9FAW - chains D and C of the 10 polymer chains in the assembly; structure by electron microscopy, 2.90 A resolution.

# Chain D
Name: Gamma-aminobutyric acid receptor subunit beta-3
Source organism: Homo sapiens
UniProtKB: P28472 (GBRB3_HUMAN); residues 5-447 here correspond to UniProt positions 30-472 (UniProt number = residue number + 25)
Amino-acid sequence (443 residues; row label = number of the first residue in the row):
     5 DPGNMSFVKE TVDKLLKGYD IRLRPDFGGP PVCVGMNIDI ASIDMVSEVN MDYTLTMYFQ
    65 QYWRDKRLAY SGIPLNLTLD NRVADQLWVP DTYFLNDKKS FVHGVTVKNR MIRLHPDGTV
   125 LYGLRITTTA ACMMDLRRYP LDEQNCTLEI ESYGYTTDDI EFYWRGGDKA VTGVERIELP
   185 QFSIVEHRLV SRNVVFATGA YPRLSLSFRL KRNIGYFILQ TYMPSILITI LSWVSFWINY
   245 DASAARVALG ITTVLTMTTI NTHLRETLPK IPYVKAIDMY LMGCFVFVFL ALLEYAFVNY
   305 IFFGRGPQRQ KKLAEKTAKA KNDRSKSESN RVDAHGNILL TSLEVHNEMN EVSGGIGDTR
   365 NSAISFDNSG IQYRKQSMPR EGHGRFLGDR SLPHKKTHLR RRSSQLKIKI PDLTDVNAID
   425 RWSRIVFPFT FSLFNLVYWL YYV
Disordered / not traced: 5-7, 310-418
Disulfide bonds: C136-C150
Glycans and other covalent adducts: N-acetylglucosamine (NAG) linked to N80; glycan linked to N149
UniProt features mapped onto this chain:
  - binding site (benzamidine): D95 to Y97, E155 to Y157, F200
  - binding site (4-aminobutanoate): Y97, E155, Y157, T202
  - binding site (histamine): Y97, S156, Y157, T202
  - glycosylation (N-linked (GlcNAc...) asparagine): N8, N80, N149

# Chain C
Name: Isoform 2 of Gamma-aminobutyric acid receptor subunit gamma-2
Source organism: Homo sapiens
UniProtKB: P18507 (GBRG2_HUMAN); residues 21-428 here correspond to UniProt positions 60-467 (UniProt number = residue number + 39)
Amino-acid sequence (409 residues; numbered 21 to 429; the number before each row is that of its first residue):
    21 KVPEGDVTVI LNNLLEGYDN KLRPDIGVKP TLIHTDMYVN SIGPVNAINM EYTIDIFFAQ
    81 TWYDRRLKFN STIKVLRLNS NMVGKIWIPD TFFRNSKKAD AHWITTPNRM LRIWNDGRVL
   141 YTLRLTIDAE CQLQLHNFPM DEHSCPLEFS SYGYPREEIV YQWKRSSVEV GDTRSWRLYQ
   201 FSFVGLRNTT EVVKTTSGDY VVMSVYFDLS RRMGYFTIQT YIPCTLIVVL SWVSFWINKD
   261 AVPARTSLGI TTVLTMTTLS TIARKSLPKV SYVTAMDLFV SVCFIFVFSA LVEYGTLHYF
   321 VSNRKPSKDK DKKKKNPAPT IDIRPRSATI QMNNATHLQE RDEEYGYECL DGKDCASFFC
   381 CFEDCRTGAW RHGRIHIRIA KMDSYARIFF PTAFCLFNLV YWVSYLYLG
Disordered / not traced: 326-368, 386-395
Differences from the reference sequence: expression tag (429)
Modified positions: C380 (S-palmitoyl-L-cysteine; P1L); C381 (S-palmitoyl-L-cysteine; P1L); C385 (S-palmitoyl-L-cysteine; P1L)
Disulfide bonds: C151-C165
Small-molecule neighbours: phosphatidylglycerol (PGW; (1R)-2-{[(S)-{[(2S)-2,3-dihydroxypropyl]oxy}(hydroxy)phosphoryl]oxy}-1-[(hexadecanoyloxy)methyl]ethyl (9Z)-octadec-9-enoate): S280, S291, Y292, V293, L298, S301, F304, I305
UniProt features mapped onto this chain:
  - glycosylation (N-linked (GlcNAc...) asparagine): N90, N208

# Chain D / chain C interface
Contacting residue pairs - 84 pairs, chain D then chain C:
  D24(D) - E24(C)
  D24(D) - T28(C)  hydrogen bond
  I25(D) - N99(C)
  R26(D) - T28(C)
  R26(D) - N99(C)
  R26(D) - M102(C)
  L27(D) - E24(C)
  L27(D) - V27(C)  hydrophobic
  L27(D) - T28(C)
  L27(D) - L31(C)  hydrophobic
  F31(D) - V27(C)  hydrophobic
  G32(D) - K21(C)
  M55(D) - Y199(C)  hydrophobic
  R71(D) - E24(C)  salt bridge
  V93(D) - T126(C)
  P94(D) - T125(C)
  P94(D) - T126(C)
  D95(D) - R97(C)  salt bridge
  D95(D) - T126(C)
  T96(D) - I124(C)
  T96(D) - T125(C)  hydrogen bond (backbone-side chain)
  Y97(D) - F77(C)
  Y97(D) - I124(C)
  Y97(D) - N128(C)
  Y97(D) - R144(C)
  F98(D) - I124(C)  hydrophobic
  F98(D) - R144(C)  hydrogen bond (backbone-side chain)
  L99(D) - N60(C)
  L99(D) - F77(C)  hydrophobic
  L99(D) - R144(C)  hydrogen bond (backbone-side chain)
  N100(D) - R197(C)
  D101(D) - R144(C)  salt bridge
  K102(D) - H122(C)
  S104(D) - I124(C)
  V106(D) - I124(C)  hydrophobic
  I130(D) - I124(C)  hydrophobic
  A135(D) - R197(C)
  M137(D) - W196(C)
  M137(D) - R197(C)
  Y157(D) - F77(C)  hydrophobic
  Y157(D) - N128(C)
  Y157(D) - R129(C)
  Y157(D) - M130(C)
  Y157(D) - T142(C)
  Y157(D) - L143(C)  hydrogen bond (side chain-backbone)
  Y157(D) - R144(C)  hydrogen bond (side chain-backbone)
  G158(D) - R97(C)  hydrogen bond (backbone-side chain)
  G158(D) - M130(C)
  G158(D) - R132(C)
  Y159(D) - R97(C)
  S247(D) - A261(C)
  S247(D) - A264(C)
  V251(D) - A264(C)  hydrophobic
  V251(D) - L268(C)  hydrophobic
  I255(D) - L250(C)  hydrophobic
  I255(D) - L268(C)  hydrophobic
  I255(D) - T271(C)
  L259(D) - T275(C)
  T266(D) - I282(C)
  R269(D) - Y235(C)
  R269(D) - I238(C)
  R269(D) - Q239(C)  hydrogen bond
  P273(D) - Y199(C)  hydrophobic
  K274(D) - Y199(C)
  K274(D) - Q200(C)
  K274(D) - Y235(C)
  K274(D) - S286(C)  hydrogen bond
  I275(D) - Y235(C)
  P276(D) - Y199(C)
  P276(D) - R232(C)
  P276(D) - G234(C)
  F289(D) - L246(C)  hydrophobic
  F293(D) - L246(C)
  F293(D) - V249(C)  hydrophobic
  F293(D) - L250(C)  hydrophobic
  L296(D) - L250(C)  hydrophobic
  A300(D) - V253(C)  hydrophobic
  A300(D) - I257(C)  hydrophobic
  N303(D) - I257(C)
  N303(D) - N258(C)  hydrogen bond (side chain-backbone)
  Y304(D) - W256(C)
  Y304(D) - R407(C)
  F307(D) - N258(C)
  G308(D) - N258(C)
Other interface residues (no listed pair), chain D (56 interface residues in all): V53, F63, Q65, F105, L128, A248, V258, T262, N265, Y277, V278, L297
Other interface residues (no listed pair), chain C (50 interface residues in all): N32, S195, F236, I247, S267

# In short
56 residues of chain D and 50 residues of chain C are in contact, with 10 hydrogen bonds and 3 salt bridges.
Among the polar pairs are R71(D)-E24(C), D95(D)-R97(C) and D101(D)-R144(C). Bound to chain C:
phosphatidylglycerol. Covalently linked N-acetylglucosamine: at N80(D).
Here chain D is Gamma-aminobutyric acid receptor subunit beta-3 and chain C is Isoform 2 of Gamma-aminobutyric
acid receptor subunit gamma-2, both from Homo sapiens. Entry 9FAW (CryoEM structure of human full-length
beta3gamma2 GABA(A) receptor in complex with GARLH4, the TMD of Neuroligin2 ...) was determined by electron
microscopy.
